5BRM - chains C and N of the 15 polymer chains in the assembly; structure by X-ray diffraction, 2.65 A resolution.

[Chain C]
Name: MOB kinase activator 1A
Source organism: Homo sapiens
UniProt: Q9H8S9 (MOB1A_HUMAN); residue numbers follow UniProt; this construct covers 41-216
Sequence (177 residues; numbered 40 to 216; the number before each row is that of its first residue):
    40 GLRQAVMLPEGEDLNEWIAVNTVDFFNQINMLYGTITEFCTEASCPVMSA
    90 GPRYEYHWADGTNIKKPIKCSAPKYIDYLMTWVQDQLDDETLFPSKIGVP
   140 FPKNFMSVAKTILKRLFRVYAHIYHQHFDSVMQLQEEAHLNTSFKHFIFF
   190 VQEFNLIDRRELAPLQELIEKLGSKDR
Unresolved in the structure: 40-51, 212-216
Differences from the reference sequence: expression tag (40)
Bound ions: Zn2+: C79, C84, H161, H166
UniProt features mapped onto this chain:
  - binding site (Zn(2+)): C79, C84, H161, H166
  - modified residue (Phosphothreonine): T74, T181

[Chain N]
Name: Serine/threonine-protein kinase 3
Notes: EC 2.7.11.1
UniProt: Q13188 (STK3_HUMAN); numbering as in UniProt (aligned over 371-401)
Sequence (31 residues; row label = number of the first residue in the row):
   371 DEEEEDGTMKRNATSPQVQRPSFMDYFDKQD
Unresolved in the structure: 371-384, 397-401
Modified residues: T378 (phosphothreonine; TPO)
UniProt features mapped onto this chain:
  - modified residue: T378 (Phosphothreonine), T384 (Phosphothreonine), S385 (Phosphoserine)

[Interface between chain C and chain N]
Pairs across the interface (16; chain C residue first):
  V62(C) with V388(N)
  F65(C) with P386(N), hydrophobic; V388(N), hydrophobic
  N66(C) with P386(N); Q387(N); V388(N), hydrogen bond (side chain-backbone)
  N69(C) with S385(N), hydrogen bond (side chain-backbone); P386(N)
  Q123(C) with P386(N); V388(N)
  F132(C) with R390(N)
  P133(C) with R390(N), hydrogen bond (backbone-side chain); Y396(N)
  S134(C) with Y396(N)
  K135(C) with Y396(N)
  I136(C) with Y396(N), hydrogen bond (backbone-backbone)
Interface residues without a listed pair, chain C (12 interface residues in all): E55, L126
Interface residues without a listed pair, chain N (7 interface residues in all): P391
From the paper, about this interface:
  - hot spots on chain C (mutagenesis) - K153A/R154A/R157A, R154A, R157A: abolished binding to Serine/threonine-protein kinase 3 (chain N)
  - hot spots on chain C (mutagenesis) - H164A, F167A, L207K: decreased binding to Serine/threonine-protein kinase 3 (chain N)
  - hot spots on chain N (mutagenesis) - T378A: abolished binding to MOB kinase activator 1A (chain C)

[Overview]
Chain C and chain N form an interface of 12 and 7 residues respectively; the contacts include 4 hydrogen
bonds. Polar contacts include N66(C)-V388(N), N69(C)-S385(N) and P133(C)-R390(N). From the paper:
K153A/R154A/R157A, R154A and R157A of chain C abolish binding to Serine/threonine-protein kinase 3 (chain N);
H164A, F167A and L207K of chain C reduce binding to Serine/threonine-protein kinase 3 (chain N).
Chain C is MOB kinase activator 1A (Homo sapiens) and chain N is Serine/threonine-protein kinase 3; the
structure, Structural basis for Mob1-dependent activation of the core Mst-Lats kinase cascade in Hippo
signaling, was determined by X-ray diffraction, deposited together with 5BRK.
